4LY8 - chains A and B of the 4 polymer chains in the assembly; structure by X-ray diffraction, 1.70 A resolution.

# Chain A (and B)
Name: 4-hydroxy-tetrahydrodipicolinate synthase
Source organism: Campylobacter jejuni subsp. jejuni
Notes: EC 4.3.3.7; chain B of this document is another copy of the same molecule, construct and numbering; everything in this record applies to it too
UniProt: Q9PPB4 (DAPA_CAMJE); numbering as in UniProt (aligned over 1-298)
Sequence (306 residues; numbered -7 to 298; the number before each row is that of its first residue; numbers below 1 keep their minus sign (His-7 is residue -7)):
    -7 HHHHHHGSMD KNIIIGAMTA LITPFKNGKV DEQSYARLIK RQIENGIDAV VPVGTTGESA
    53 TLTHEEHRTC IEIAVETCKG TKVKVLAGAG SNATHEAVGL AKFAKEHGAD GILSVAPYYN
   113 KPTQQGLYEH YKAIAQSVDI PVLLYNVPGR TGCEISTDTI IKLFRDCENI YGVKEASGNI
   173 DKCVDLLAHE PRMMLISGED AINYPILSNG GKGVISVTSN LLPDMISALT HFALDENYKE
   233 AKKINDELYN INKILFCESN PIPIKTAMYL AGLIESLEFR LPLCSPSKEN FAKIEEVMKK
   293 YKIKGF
Not modelled in the structure: -7 to 0 (chain B: -7 to 1)
Construct notes: expression tag (-7 to 0)
Modified positions: Lys166 ((2S)-2-amino-6-[(1-hydroxy-1-oxo-propan-2-ylidene)amino]hexanoic acid; KPI)
Swiss-Prot annotation at these positions:
  - active site: Tyr137 (Proton donor/acceptor), Lys166 (Schiff-base intermediate with substrate)
  - binding site (pyruvate): Thr48, Ile207
  - site (Part of a proton relay during catalysis): Thr47, Tyr111

# Interface between chain A and chain B
Residue-residue contacts - 39 pairs, chain A then chain B:
  Gly170(A) with Gly170(B)
  Ile172(A) with Ile172(B), hydrophobic; Ile194(B), hydrophobic; Pro197(B), hydrophobic
  Asp173(A) with Ala193(B); Ile194(B); Tyr241(B), hydrogen bond; Lys245(B), salt bridge
  Val176(A) with Ala193(B); Pro197(B), hydrophobic; Asn237(B); Tyr241(B), hydrophobic
  Asp177(A) with Tyr241(B)
  Ala180(A) with Asp238(B)
  His181(A) with Tyr241(B); Asn242(B), hydrogen bond
  Ala193(A) with Asp173(B); Val176(B)
  Ile194(A) with Ile172(B), hydrophobic; Asp173(B)
  Tyr196(A) with Ser200(B), hydrogen bond (side chain-backbone); Asn201(B)
  Pro197(A) with Ile172(B), hydrophobic; Val176(B), hydrophobic
  Ser200(A) with Tyr196(B), hydrogen bond (backbone-side chain); Ser200(B), hydrogen bond
  Asn201(A) with Tyr196(B); Lys234(B), hydrogen bond (backbone-side chain)
  Tyr230(A) with Tyr230(B), hydrophobic
  Lys234(A) with Asn201(B), hydrogen bond (side chain-backbone)
  Asn237(A) with Val176(B)
  Asp238(A) with Val176(B); Ala180(B)
  Tyr241(A) with Asp173(B), hydrogen bond; Val176(B), hydrophobic; Asp177(B); His181(B)
  Asn242(A) with His181(B), hydrogen bond
  Lys245(A) with Asp173(B), salt bridge
Also at the interface, not in a pair above, chain A (22 interface residues in all): Leu179, Gly202
Also at the interface, not in a pair above, chain B (22 interface residues in all): Leu179, Glu191

# Overview
Chain A and chain B each contribute 22 residues to their interface; the contacts include 9 hydrogen bonds and
2 salt bridges. Among the polar pairs are Asp173(A)-Lys245(B), Asp173(A)-Tyr241(B) and His181(A)-Asn242(B).
Chain A and chain B are both 4-hydroxy-tetrahydrodipicolinate synthase (Campylobacter jejuni subsp. jejuni);
the structure, dihydrodipicolinate synthase from C. jejuni with pyruvate bound to the active site, was
determined by X-ray diffraction together with 4R53, 4M19, 4MLJ and 4MLR from the same study.
